Entry 1A3U (X-ray diffraction, 2.05 A resolution); this record covers chain A.

== Chain A ==
Molecule: Staphylococcal nuclease
Organism: Staphylococcus aureus
Notes: EC 3.1.31.1
UniProtKB: P00644 (NUC_STAAU); residues 1-149 here correspond to UniProt positions 83-231 (UniProt number = residue number + 82)
Chain sequence (149 residues; numbered 1 to 149; the number before each row is that of its first residue):
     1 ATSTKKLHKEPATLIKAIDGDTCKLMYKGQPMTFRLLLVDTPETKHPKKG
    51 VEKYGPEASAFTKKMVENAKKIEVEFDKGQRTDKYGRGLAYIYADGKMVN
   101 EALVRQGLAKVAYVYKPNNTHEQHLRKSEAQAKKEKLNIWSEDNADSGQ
Unresolved in the structure: 1-6, 142-149
Sequence notes: engineered mutation Cys23 (Val105 in P00644)
Modified positions: Cys23 (s-cyclohexyl thiocysteine; C6C)
Swiss-Prot annotation at these positions:
  - active site: Arg35, Glu43, Arg87
  - binding site (Ca(2+)): Asp21, Asp40, Thr41
Metal / ion sites: Ca2+: Asp21, Asp40, Thr41 (together with thymidine-3',5'-diphosphate)
Small-molecule neighbours: thymidine-3',5'-diphosphate (THP): Asp21, Thr22, Arg35, Leu36, Leu37, Asp40, Asp83, Lys84, Tyr85, Arg87, Leu89, Tyr113, Tyr115

== Overview ==
Chain A binds thymidine-3',5'-diphosphate. The Ca2+ site is built by Asp21, Asp40 and Thr41. From UniProt: 3
active-site residues and 3 Ca2+-binding residues.
Chain A is Staphylococcal nuclease (Staphylococcus aureus); the structure, Staphylococcal nuclease,
cyclohexane thiol disulfide to V23C variant, was determined by X-ray diffraction (same publication as 1A3T and
1A3V).
